Entry 4AQ9 (electron microscopy, 6.20 A resolution (low resolution: residue-level contacts below are approximate; hydrogen-bond / salt-bridge calls are withheld)); this record covers chains B and C of the 5 polymer chains in the assembly.

== Chain B ==
Name: Acetylcholine receptor beta subunit
From: Torpedo marmorata
UniProt: Q6S3I0 (Q6S3I0_TORMA); residues -23 to 469 here correspond to UniProt positions 1-493 (UniProt number = residue number + 24)
Chain sequence (493 residues; each row starts with the number of its first residue; numbers below 1 keep their minus sign (Met-23 is residue -23)):
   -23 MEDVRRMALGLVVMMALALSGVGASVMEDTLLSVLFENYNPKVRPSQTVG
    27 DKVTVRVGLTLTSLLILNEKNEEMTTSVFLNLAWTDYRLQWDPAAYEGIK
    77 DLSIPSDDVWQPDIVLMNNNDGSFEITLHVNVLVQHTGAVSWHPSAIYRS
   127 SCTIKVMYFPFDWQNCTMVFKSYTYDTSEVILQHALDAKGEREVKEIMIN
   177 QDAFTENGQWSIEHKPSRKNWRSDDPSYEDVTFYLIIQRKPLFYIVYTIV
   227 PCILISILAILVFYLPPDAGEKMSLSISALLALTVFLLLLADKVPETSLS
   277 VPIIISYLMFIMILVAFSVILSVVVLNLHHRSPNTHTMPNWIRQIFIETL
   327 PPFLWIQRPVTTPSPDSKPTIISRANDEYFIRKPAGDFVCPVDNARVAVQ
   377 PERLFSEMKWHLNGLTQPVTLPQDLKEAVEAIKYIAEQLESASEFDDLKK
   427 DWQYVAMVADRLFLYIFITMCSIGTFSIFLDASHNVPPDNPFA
Not modelled in the structure: -23 to 0, 165-173, 313-402
Disulfides: Cys128-Cys142

== Chain C ==
Name: Acetylcholine receptor delta subunit
From: Torpedo marmorata
UniProt: Q6S3H8 (Q6S3H8_TORMA); residues -20 to 501 here correspond to UniProt positions 1-522 (UniProt number = residue number + 21)
Chain sequence (522 residues; row label = number of the first residue in the row; numbers below 1 keep their minus sign (Met-20 is residue -20)):
   -20 MGNIHFVYLLISCLYYSGCSGVNEEERLINDLLIVNKYNKHVRPVKHNNE
    30 VVNIALSLTLSNLISLKETDETLTTNVWMDHAWYDHRLTWNASEYSDISI
    80 LRLRPELIWIPDIVLQNNNDGQYNVAYFCNVLVRPNGYVTWLPPAIFRSS
   130 CPINVLYFPFDWQNCSLKFTALNYNANEISMDLMTDTIDGKDYPIEWIII
   180 DPEAFTENGEWEIIHKPAKKNIYGDKFPNGTNYQDVTFYLIIRRKPLFYV
   230 INFITPCVLISFLAALAFYLPAESGEKMSTAICVLLAQAVFLLLTSQRLP
   280 ETALAVPLIGKYLMFIMSLVTGVVVNCGIVLNFHFRTPSTHVLSTRVKQI
   330 FLEKLPRILHMSRVDEIEQPDWQNDLKLRRSSSVGYISKAQEYFNIKSRS
   380 ELMFEKQSERHGLVPRVTPRIGFGNNNENIAASDQLHDEIKSGIDSTNYI
   430 VKQIKEKNAYDEEVGNWNLVGQTIDRLSMFIITPVMVLGTIFIFVMGNFN
   480 RPPAKPFEGDPFDYSSDHPRCA
Not modelled in the structure: -20 to 0, 163-177, 321-420, 486-501
Disulfides: Cys130-Cys144

== How chain B and chain C interact ==
Pairs across the interface (39; chain B residue first):
  Leu41(B) - Asp49(C)
  Leu41(B) - Thr51(C)
  Leu41(B) - Ser129(C)
  Ser53(B) - Asp99(C)
  Gly74(B) - Asn27(C)
  Ile75(B) - Asn27(C)
  Leu78(B) - Glu157(C)
  Ser79(B) - Arg22(C)
  Ser79(B) - Asn152(C)
  Ser79(B) - Tyr153(C)
  Ser79(B) - Glu157(C)
  Ile80(B) - His20(C)
  Ile80(B) - Arg22(C)
  Pro81(B) - Arg22(C)
  Ile102(B) - Asn98(C)
  Asn107(B) - Asp91(C)
  Asn107(B) - Asn152(C)
  Val108(B) - Asn152(C)
  Ile123(B) - Asp99(C)
  Asn183(B) - Glu50(C)
  Tyr220(B) - Pro279(C)
  Tyr220(B) - Ala282(C)
  Tyr240(B) - Asn311(C)
  Leu241(B) - Phe314(C)
  Asp244(B) - Asn311(C)
  Asp244(B) - Phe314(C)
  Asp244(B) - Arg315(C)
  Ser250(B) - Ser258(C)
  Leu251(B) - Ser258(C)
  Leu251(B) - Ile261(C)
  Ser254(B) - Leu265(C)
  Ala255(B) - Leu265(C)
  Ala258(B) - Leu265(C)
  Phe262(B) - Leu265(C)
  Phe262(B) - Val269(C)
  Val405(B) - Ile423(C)
  Lys409(B) - Ile423(C)
  Lys409(B) - Thr426(C)
  Glu416(B) - Ile433(C)
Interface residues without a listed pair, chain B (34 interface residues in all): Asp77, Leu109, His119, Ala122, Tyr223, Leu237, Ala245, Glu413
Interface residues without a listed pair, chain C (38 interface residues in all): Thr48, Gln101, Ile132, Asn133, Asn154, Phe206, Leu283, Leu287, Gly307, Leu310, Thr316, His320, Gly422

== Overview ==
34 residues of chain B and 38 residues of chain C are in contact.
Here chain B is Acetylcholine receptor beta subunit and chain C is Acetylcholine receptor delta subunit, both
from Torpedo marmorata. Entry 4AQ9 (Gating movement in acetylcholine receptor analysed by time- resolved
electron cryo-microscopy (open class)) was determined by electron microscopy, deposited together with 4AQ5.
